PDB entry 6XBZ | electron microscopy, 2.80 A resolution | chains I and J of the 3 polymer chains in the assembly

== Chain I ==
Molecule: Cyclin-H
Organism: Homo sapiens
Reference sequence: P51946 (CCNH_HUMAN); residue numbers follow UniProt; this construct covers 1-323
Amino-acid sequence (323 residues; numbered 1 to 323; the number before each row is that of its first residue):
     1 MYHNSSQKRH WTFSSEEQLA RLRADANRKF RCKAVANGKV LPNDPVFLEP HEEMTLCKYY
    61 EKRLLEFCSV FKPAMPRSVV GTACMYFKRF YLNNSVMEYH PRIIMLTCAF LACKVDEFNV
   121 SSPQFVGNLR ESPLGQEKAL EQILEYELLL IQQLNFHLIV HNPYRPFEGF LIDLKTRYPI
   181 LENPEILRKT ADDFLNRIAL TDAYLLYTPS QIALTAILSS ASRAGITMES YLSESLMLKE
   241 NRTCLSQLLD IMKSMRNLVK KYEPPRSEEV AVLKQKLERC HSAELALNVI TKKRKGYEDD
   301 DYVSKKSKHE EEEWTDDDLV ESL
Disordered / not traced: 39-41, 285-323
Curated features (UniProtKB/Swiss-Prot):
  - modified residue: Ser5 (Phosphoserine), Ser132 (Phosphoserine), Ser304 (Phosphoserine), Thr315 (Phosphothreonine), Ser322 (Phosphoserine)
  - mutagenesis: Ser5 (S5A: No effect on the transcriptional activity of the reconstituted TFIIH complex), Ser304 (S304A: No effect on the transcriptional activity of the reconstituted TFIIH complex)

== Chain J ==
Molecule: Cyclin-dependent kinase 7
Organism: Homo sapiens
Notes: EC 2.7.11.22, 2.7.11.23
Reference sequence: P50613 (CDK7_HUMAN); numbering as in UniProt (aligned over 1-346)
Amino-acid sequence (391 residues; each row starts with the number of its first residue; numbers below 1 keep their minus sign (Met-44 is residue -44)):
   -44 MASWSHPQFE KGGGSGGGSG GGSWSHPQFE KSGGGSENLY FQSNAMALDV KSRAKRYEKL
    16 DFLGEGQFAT VYKARDKNTN QIVAIKKIKL GHRSEAKDGI NRTALREIKL LQELSHPNII
    76 GLLDAFGHKS NISLVFDFME TDLEVIIKDN SLVLTPSHIK AYMLMTLQGL EYLHQHWILH
   136 RDLKPNNLLL DENGVLKLAD FGLAKSFGSP NRAYTHQVVT RWYRAPELLF GARMYGVGVD
   196 MWAVGCILAE LLLRVPFLPG DSDLDQLTRI FETLGTPTEE QWPDMCSLPD YVTFKSFPGI
   256 PLHHIFSAAG DDLLDLIQGL FLFNPCARIT ATQALKMKYF SNRPGPTPGC QLPRPNCPVE
   316 TLKEQSNPAL AIKRKRTEAL EQGGLPKKLI F
Disordered / not traced: -44 to 9, 46-50, 313-346
Sequence notes: initiating methionine (-44); expression tag (-43 to 0)
Modified / non-standard residues: Ser164 (phosphoserine; SEP)
Curated features (UniProtKB/Swiss-Prot):
  - active site: Asp137 (Proton acceptor)
  - binding site (ATP): Leu18 to Val26, Lys41
  - modified residue: Ala2 (N-acetylalanine), Ser7 (Phosphoserine), Ser164 (Phosphoserine), Thr170 (Phosphothreonine), Ser321 (Phosphoserine)
  - mutagenesis: Lys41 (K41A: Total loss of activity; K41M: No effect on interaction with HINT1), Phe91 (F91G: Enhanced capacity to bind ATP analogs), Ser164 (S164A: No mitotic repression of transcriptional activity of the reconstituted TFIIH complex), Thr170 (T170A: Total loss of activity. Total loss of transcriptional activity of the reconstituted TFIIH complex; T170E: No effect on interaction with HINT1)
Ligand contacts: ATP-gamma-S (AGS; phosphothiophosphoric acid-adenylate ester): Leu18, Glu20, Gly21, Gln22, Phe23, Val26, Ala39, Lys41, Ile75, Phe91, Asp92, Phe93, Met94, Asn141, Leu144, Asp155
Reported in the primary citation:
  - conformationally variable residues (helix shift): Arg57 to Glu68
  - post-translational modification sites: Ser164, Thr170
  - contacts within the chain: Ser164-Arg167, Ser164-Asn166

== Chain I / chain J interface ==
Contacting residue pairs (46):
  Met1(I) with Trp132(J)
  Asn4(I) with His131(J), hydrogen bond
  Ser5(I) with Glu68(J)
  Ser6(I) with Glu68(J), hydrogen bond
  Arg9(I) with Gln67(J)
  Phe110(I) with Asp53(J)
  Leu111(I) with Leu60(J), hydrophobic
  Lys114(I) with Asp53(J), hydrogen bond (side chain-backbone); Ile55(J), hydrogen bond (side chain-backbone); Arg57(J); Leu60(J)
  Val115(I) with Lys64(J), hydrogen bond (backbone-side chain)
  Glu117(I) with Arg61(J), salt bridge; Lys64(J), salt bridge; Lys160(J); Arg167(J)
  Asn119(I) with Arg57(J)
  Val120(I) with Arg57(J), hydrogen bond (backbone-side chain)
  Ser122(I) with Lys52(J), hydrogen bond (side chain-backbone); Asp53(J), hydrogen bond
  Glu137(I) with Lys52(J)
  Leu144(I) with Lys52(J); Asp53(J); Gly54(J)
  Glu147(I) with Asp53(J); Gly54(J); Ile55(J), hydrogen bond (side chain-backbone)
  Leu148(I) with Ile55(J), hydrophobic; Gly82(J); His83(J); Asn86(J); Ile87(J), hydrophobic
  Ile151(I) with Ile55(J), hydrophobic; Leu60(J), hydrophobic
  Gln152(I) with Gly82(J), hydrogen bond (side chain-backbone)
  Phe156(I) with Ile63(J); Gln67(J); Ala80(J); Phe81(J), hydrophobic
  His157(I) with Gln67(J)
  Leu158(I) with Leu60(J), hydrophobic; Ile63(J), hydrophobic; Lys64(J)
  Ile159(I) with Lys64(J); Glu68(J)
  Arg165(I) with Ser164(J)
Other interface residues (no listed pair), chain I (28 interface residues in all): Gln7, Leu140, Glu145, Asn155
Other interface residues (no listed pair), chain J (26 interface residues in all): Lys84, Ser85, Tyr127, Gln130
The authors on this interface:
  - pairs named by the authors: Arg165(I)-Ser164(J)

== Summary ==
Chain I and chain J form an interface of 28 and 26 residues respectively; the contacts include 10 hydrogen
bonds and 2 salt bridges. Polar contacts include Glu117(I)-Arg61(J), Glu117(I)-Lys64(J) and Asn4(I)-His131(J).
The paper describes a contact between Arg165(I) and Ser164(J). Chain J binds ATP-gamma-S. From the paper:
modification sites Ser164(J) and Thr170(J); conformational variability at Arg57(J).
Chain I is Cyclin-H and chain J is Cyclin-dependent kinase 7, both from Homo sapiens; the structure, Structure
of the human CDK-activating kinase, was determined by electron microscopy together with 6XD3 from the same
study.
